Entry 6XZE (X-ray diffraction, 1.54 A resolution); this record covers chain A.

# Chain A
Protein: Carbonic anhydrase 1
From: Homo sapiens
Notes: EC 4.2.1.1
Reference sequence: P00915 (CAH1_HUMAN); residues 0-260 here correspond to UniProt positions 1-261 (UniProt number = residue number + 1)
Amino-acid sequence (261 residues; numbered 0 to 260; the number before each row is that of its first residue; numbering starts at 0):
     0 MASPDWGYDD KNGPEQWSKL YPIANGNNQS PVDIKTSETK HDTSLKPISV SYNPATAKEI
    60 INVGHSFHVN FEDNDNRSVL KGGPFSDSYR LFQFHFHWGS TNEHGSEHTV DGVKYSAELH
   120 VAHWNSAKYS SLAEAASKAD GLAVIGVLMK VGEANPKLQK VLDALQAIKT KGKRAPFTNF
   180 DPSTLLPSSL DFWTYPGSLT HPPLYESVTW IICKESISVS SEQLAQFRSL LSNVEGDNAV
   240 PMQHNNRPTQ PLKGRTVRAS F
Not modelled in the structure: 0-3
Metal / ion sites: Zn2+: H94, H96, H119 (together with O4Z)
Small-molecule neighbours: O4Z (1-[2-[(2-fluorophenyl)methylamino]ethyl]-3-(4-sulfamoylphenyl)urea): F91, Q92, H94, H96, E106, H119, L131, A132, A135, L141, V143, S197, L198, T199, H200, Y204, W209
UniProt features mapped onto this chain:
  - active site: H64 (Proton donor/acceptor)
  - binding site (Zn(2+)): H64, H67, H94, H96, H119, H200
  - binding site (substrate): T199, H200
  - modified residue: A1 (N-acetylalanine)
Reported in the primary citation:
  - Zn2+ coordination: H94
  - binding site for O4Z: T199

# Overview
Chain A binds compound O4Z. The Zn2+ site is built by H94, H96 and H119. Curated annotation (UniProt) lists
active-site residue H64, 6 Zn2+-binding residues and substrate-binding residues T199 and H200. The paper
reports a binding site for O4Z at T199; Zn2+ coordination by H94.
Chain A is Carbonic anhydrase 1 (Homo sapiens); the structure, crystal structure of human carbonic anhydrase I
in complex with 4-(3-(2-((2-fluorobenzyl)amino)ethyl)ureido) benzenesulfonamide, was determined by X-ray
diffraction (same publication as 6XZO, 6XZS, 6XZX, 6XZY and 6Y00).
